8UT8 - chains A and D of the 8 polymer chains in the assembly; structure by electron microscopy, 3.20 A resolution.

# Chain A
Protein: Hemagglutinin HA1 chain
From: Influenza A virus
UniProtKB: V5IRV0 (V5IRV0_9INFA); residues 1-316 here = UniProt positions 1-316
Chain sequence (317 residues; each row starts with the number of its first residue):
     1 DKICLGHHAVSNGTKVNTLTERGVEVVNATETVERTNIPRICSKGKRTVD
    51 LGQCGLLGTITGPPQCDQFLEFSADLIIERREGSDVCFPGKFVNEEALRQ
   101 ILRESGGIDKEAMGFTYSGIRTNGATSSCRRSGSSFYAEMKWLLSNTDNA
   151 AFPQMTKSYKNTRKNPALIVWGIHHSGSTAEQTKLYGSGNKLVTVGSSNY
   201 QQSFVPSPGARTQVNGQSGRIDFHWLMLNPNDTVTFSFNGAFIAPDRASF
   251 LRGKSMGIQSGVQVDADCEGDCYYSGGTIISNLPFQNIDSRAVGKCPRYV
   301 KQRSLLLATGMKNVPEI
Construct notes: conflict Phe88 (Tyr in V5IRV0); expression tag (317)
Disulfide bonds: Cys42-Cys268, Cys54-Cys66, Cys87-Cys129, Cys272-Cys296
Covalent attachments: N-acetylglucosamine (NAG) linked to Asn28
Ligand contacts: N-acetylglucosamine (NAG; 2-acetamido-2-deoxy-beta-D-glucopyranose): Lys160, Asn161, Asn231

# Chain D
Protein: Hemagglutinin HA2 chain
From: Influenza A virus
UniProtKB: A0A881CR78 (A0A881CR78_9INFA); residues -3 to 174 here correspond to UniProt positions 336-513 (UniProt number = residue number + 339)
Chain sequence (231 residues; row label = number of the first residue in the row; numbers below 1 keep their minus sign (Pro-3 is residue -3)):
    -3 PKGRGLFGAIAGFIENGWEGLIDGWYGFRHQNAQGEGTAADYKSTQSAID
    47 QITGKLNRLIEKTNQQFELIDNEFTEVEKQIGNVINWTRDSITEVWSYNA
    97 ELLVAMENQHTIDLADSEMDKLYERVKRQLRENAEEDGTGCFEIFHKCDD
   147 DCMASIRNNTYDHSKYREEAMQNRIQIDGSGYIPEAPRDGQAYVRKDGEW
   197 VLLSTFLGSGLNDIFEAQKIEWHEGHHHHHH
Unresolved in the structure: -3 to 4, 172-227
Construct notes: conflict Thr71 (Asn410 in A0A881CR78); expression tag (175-227)
Disulfide bonds: Cys144-Cys148
Covalent attachments: N-acetylglucosamine (NAG) linked to Asn82, Asn154

# Interface between chain A and chain D
Residue-residue contacts (7):
  Leu19(A) with Glu103(D)
  Thr20(A) with Gln47(D); Gly50(D); Lys51(D), hydrogen bond
  Arg22(A) with Arg54(D); Glu57(D), salt bridge
  Lys301(A) with Gln61(D), hydrogen bond
Interface residues without a listed pair, chain A (5 interface residues in all): Glu21
Interface residues without a listed pair, chain D (9 interface residues in all): Asp46, Leu110

# Summary
5 residues of chain A face 9 of chain D across their interface, with 2 hydrogen bonds and 1 salt bridge. Polar
contacts include Arg22(A)-Glu57(D), Thr20(A)-Lys51(D) and Lys301(A)-Gln61(D). Chain A binds
N-acetylglucosamine. N-acetylglucosamine is covalently linked to Asn28(A). Covalently linked
N-acetylglucosamine: at Asn82(D) and Asn154(D).
Chain A is Hemagglutinin HA1 chain and chain D is Hemagglutinin HA2 chain, both from Influenza A virus; the
structure, CryoEM structure of A/Shanghai/1/2013 H7 in complex with polyclonal Fab from mice immunized with H7
stem ..., was determined by electron microscopy (same publication as 8UT4, 8UT6, 8UT7, 8UT9 and 8UWA).
